PDB entry 9F0Z | electron microscopy, 3.42 A resolution | chains B and C of the 8 polymer chains in the assembly

Chain B:
Molecule: R-strand DNA
Sequence (135 nucleotides; numbered 9 to 143; the number before each row is that of its first residue):
     9 CGCAAAAACA AGTTTTTGCT GATTTTTCTT TATAAATAGA GTGTTATGAA AAATTAGTTT
    69 CTCTTACTCT CTTTATGATA TTTAAAAAAG CGGTGTCGGC GCGGCTACAA CAACGCGCCG
   129 ACACCGTTTT GTAGG
Disordered / not traced: 9, 95-143

Chain C:
Protein: Integration host factor subunit alpha
Organism: Escherichia coli K-12
UniProt: P0A6X7 (IHFA_ECOLI); residues 1-99 here = UniProt positions 1-99
Sequence (99 residues; numbered 1 to 99; the number before each row is that of its first residue):
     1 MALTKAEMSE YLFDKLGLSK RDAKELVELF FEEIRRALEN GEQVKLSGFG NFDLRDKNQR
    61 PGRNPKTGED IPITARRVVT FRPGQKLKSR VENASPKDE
Disordered / not traced: 1, 97-99
Curated features (UniProtKB/Swiss-Prot):
  - mutagenesis: Pro65 (P65L: Alters DNA-binding specificity), Lys66 (K66S: Alters DNA-binding specificity)

Chain B / chain C interface:
Contacting residue pairs - 26 pairs, chain B then chain C:
  DT32(B) - Ser47(C)  phosphate contact
  DT32(B) - Lys86(C)  salt bridge to the phosphate
  DT33(B) - Gly48(C)  hydrogen bond to the phosphate
  DT33(B) - Gln85(C)  phosphate contact
  DT33(B) - Lys86(C)  phosphate contact
  DT34(B) - Lys45(C)  phosphate contact
  DT34(B) - Asn51(C)  hydrogen bond to the phosphate
  DA44(B) - Lys57(C)  phosphate contact
  DT45(B) - Lys57(C)  salt bridge to the phosphate
  DT45(B) - Arg60(C)  hydrogen bond to the sugar
  DT45(B) - Arg76(C)  phosphate contact
  DT45(B) - Val78(C)  phosphate contact
  DA46(B) - Gly62(C)  base contact
  DA46(B) - Arg63(C)  base contact
  DA46(B) - Pro65(C)  base contact
  DA46(B) - Ile71(C)  sugar contact
  DA46(B) - Ile73(C)  sugar contact
  DA46(B) - Arg76(C)  salt bridge to the phosphate
  DG47(B) - Asn64(C)  hydrogen bond to the sugar
  DG47(B) - Lys66(C)  base contact
  DA54(B) - Ala2(C)  phosphate contact
  DA54(B) - Thr4(C)  phosphate contact
  DT55(B) - Thr4(C)  phosphate contact
  DT55(B) - Lys5(C)  hydrogen bond to the phosphate
  DG56(B) - Lys5(C)  salt bridge to the phosphate
  DG56(B) - Lys24(C)  phosphate contact
Other interface residues (no listed pair), chain B (12 interface residues in all): DA48, DG49
Other interface residues (no listed pair), chain C (23 interface residues in all): Phe49, Gly84

Summary:
The interface between chain B and chain C involves 12 residues on one side and 23 on the other; the contacts
include 5 hydrogen bonds and 4 salt bridges. Polar pairs include DT45(B)-Arg60(C), DG47(B)-Asn64(C) and
DT33(B)-Gly48(C). UniProt lists 2 mutagenesis sites on chain C.
Here chain B is R-strand DNA and chain C is Integration host factor subunit alpha (Escherichia coli K-12).
Entry 9F0Z (CryoEM structure of the F plasmid relaxosome with truncated TraI1-863 in its TE mode, derived from
...) was determined by electron microscopy, deposited together with 9F0X, 9F0Y, 9F10, 9F11 and 9F12.
